2QHS - chain A; structure by X-ray diffraction, 1.50 A resolution.

# Chain A
Molecule: Lipoyltransferase
From: Thermus thermophilus
Notes: EC 2.3.1.-
UniProt: Q5SLQ3 (LIPB_THET8); residue numbers follow UniProt; this construct covers 1-217
Amino-acid sequence (237 residues; each row starts with the number of its first residue; numbers below 1 keep their minus sign (Met-19 is residue -19)):
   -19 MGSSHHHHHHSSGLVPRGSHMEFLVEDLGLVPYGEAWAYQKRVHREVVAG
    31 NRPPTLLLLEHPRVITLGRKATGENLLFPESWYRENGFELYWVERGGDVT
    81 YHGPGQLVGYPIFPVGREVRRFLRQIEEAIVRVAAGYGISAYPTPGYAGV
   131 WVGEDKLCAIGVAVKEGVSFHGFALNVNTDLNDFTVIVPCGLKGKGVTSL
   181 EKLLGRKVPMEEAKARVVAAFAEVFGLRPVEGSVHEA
Unresolved in the structure: -19 to 0, 211-217
Cystine bridges: Cys170 forms a disulfide with the same residue of a neighbouring copy of this chain
Differences from the reference sequence: expression tag (-19 to 0)
Ligand contacts: octanoic acid (caprylic acid) (OCA): Arg75, Gly76, Gly77, Asp78, Val79, Thr80, His82, Tyr90, Ala128, Lys136, Ala139, Ile140, Gly141, Gly152, Phe153, Ala154
UniProt features mapped onto this chain:
  - active site: Cys170 (Acyl-thioester intermediate)
  - binding site (substrate): Arg75 to His82, Ala139 to Gly141, Gly152 to Ala154
  - site: Lys136 (Lowers pKa of active site Cys)

# Overview
Ligands of chain A: octanoic acid (caprylic acid). Curated annotation (UniProt) lists active-site residue
Cys170 and 14 substrate-binding residues.
Chain A is Lipoyltransferase (Thermus thermophilus); the structure, Structural Basis of Octanoic Acid
Recognition by Lipoate-Protein Ligase B, was determined by X-ray diffraction, deposited together with 2QHT,
2QHU and 2QHV.
